PDB entry 8OG4 | X-ray diffraction, 2.10 A resolution | chains A and B

# Chain A (and B)
Protein: Exostosin-like 3
Source organism: Homo sapiens
Notes: EC 2.4.1.223; chain B of this document is another copy of the same molecule, construct and numbering; everything in this record applies to it too
UniProtKB: O43909 (EXTL3_HUMAN); residues 52-919 here = UniProt positions 52-919
Sequence (891 residues; numbered 29 to 919; the number before each row is that of its first residue):
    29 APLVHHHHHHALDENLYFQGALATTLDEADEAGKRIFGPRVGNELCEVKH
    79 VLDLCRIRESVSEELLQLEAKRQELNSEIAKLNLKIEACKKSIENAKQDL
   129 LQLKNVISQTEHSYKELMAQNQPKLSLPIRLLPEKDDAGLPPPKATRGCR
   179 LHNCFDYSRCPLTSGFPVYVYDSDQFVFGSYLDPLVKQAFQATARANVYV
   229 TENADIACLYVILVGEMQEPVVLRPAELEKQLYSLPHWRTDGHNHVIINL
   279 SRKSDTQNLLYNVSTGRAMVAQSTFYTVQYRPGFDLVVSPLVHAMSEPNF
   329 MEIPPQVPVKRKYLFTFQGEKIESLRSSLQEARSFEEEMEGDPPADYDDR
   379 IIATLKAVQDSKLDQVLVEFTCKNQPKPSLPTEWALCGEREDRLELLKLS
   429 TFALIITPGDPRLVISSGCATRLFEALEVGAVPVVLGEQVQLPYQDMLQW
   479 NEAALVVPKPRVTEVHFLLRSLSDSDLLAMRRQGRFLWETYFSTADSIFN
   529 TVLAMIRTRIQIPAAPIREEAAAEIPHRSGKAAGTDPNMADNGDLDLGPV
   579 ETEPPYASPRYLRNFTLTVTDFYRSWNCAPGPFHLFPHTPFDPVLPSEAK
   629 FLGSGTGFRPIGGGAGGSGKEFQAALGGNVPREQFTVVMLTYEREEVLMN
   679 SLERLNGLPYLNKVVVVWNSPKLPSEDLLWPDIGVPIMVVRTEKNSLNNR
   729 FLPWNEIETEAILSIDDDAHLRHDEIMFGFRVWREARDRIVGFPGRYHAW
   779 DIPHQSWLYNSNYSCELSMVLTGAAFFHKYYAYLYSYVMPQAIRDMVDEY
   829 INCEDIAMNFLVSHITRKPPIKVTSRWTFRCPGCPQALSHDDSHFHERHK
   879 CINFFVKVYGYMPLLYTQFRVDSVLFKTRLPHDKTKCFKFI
Not modelled in the structure: 29-153, 164-167, 352-372, 560-578, 857-868 (chain B: 29-153, 164-167, 351-372, 560-578, 858-868)
Differences from the reference sequence: expression tag (29-51)
Modified / non-standard residues: Cys606 (S-hydroxycysteine; CSO)
Swiss-Prot annotation at these positions:
  - active site: Asp833
  - binding site (UDP-N-acetyl-alpha-D-glucosamine): Leu668, Arg672, Asn697, Asn723, Arg728, Asp744, Asp745, Asp746, Glu832, Asp833, Arg876
  - binding site (Mn(2+)): Asp746
  - site: Asn277 (Not glycosylated)
  - modified residue: Ser362 (Phosphoserine)
  - glycosylation (N-linked (GlcNAc...) asparagine): Asn290, Asn592, Asn790
  - natural variant: Arg339 (R339W: In ISDNA), Pro461 (P461L: In ISDNA), Arg513 (R513C: In ISDNA), Ser646 (S646C: Found in a small consanguineous family with intellectual disability; uncertain significance), Asn657 (N657S: In ISDNA), Tyr670 (Y670D: In ISDNA)
Cystine bridges: Cys177-Cys182, Cys188-Cys236, Cys400-Cys415, Cys831-Cys879
Covalent attachments: N-acetylglucosamine (NAG) linked to Asn592; glycan linked to Asn790
Bound ions: Mn2+: Asp746 (together with UDP)
Small-molecule neighbours: UDP (uridine-5'-diphosphate): Leu668, Thr669, Tyr670, Arg672, Asn697, Asn723, Leu725, Arg728, Asp744, Asp745, Asp746, Ile829
What the authors report for this chain:
  - self-association interface (contacts with another copy of this molecule); pairs are residue here / residue on that copy: Cys793-Cys915 (disulfide)
  - conformationally variable residues (order/disorder transition): Gln864 to His868
  - mutagenesis - K905A/R907A: decreased catalytic activity on TetraP-BETA
  - mutagenesis - K905A/R907A/K912A/K914A/K917A: abolished catalytic activity

# Interface between chain A and chain B
Cross-chain cystine bridges: Cys793(A)-Cys915(B), Cys915(A)-Cys793(B)
Residue-residue contacts - 214 pairs, chain A then chain B:
  Ser154(A) with Thr491(B); Glu492(B)
  Leu155(A) with Thr491(B), hydrogen bond (backbone-side chain)
  Pro156(A) with Pro488(B); Arg489(B); Thr491(B); Glu492(B)
  Ile157(A) with Tyr375(B), hydrophobic; Arg378(B); Lys487(B); Pro488(B), hydrogen bond (backbone-backbone); Val490(B), hydrophobic
  Leu159(A) with Tyr375(B)
  His180(A) with Gln467(B)
  Tyr185(A) with Pro486(B); Arg489(B)
  Cys188(A) with Arg489(B), hydrogen bond (backbone-side chain)
  Pro189(A) with Glu492(B)
  Leu190(A) with Arg489(B); Glu492(B), hydrogen bond (backbone-side chain)
  Thr191(A) with Phe495(B)
  Val335(A) with Glu626(B); Ala627(B), hydrophobic; Leu630(B), hydrophobic
  Pro336(A) with Leu630(B)
  Val337(A) with Ser632(B)
  Tyr375(A) with Ile157(B), hydrophobic; Leu159(B)
  Arg378(A) with Ile157(B)
  Glu466(A) with Tyr185(B); Gln539(B), hydrogen bond
  Gln467(A) with His180(B)
  Gln477(A) with Phe600(B)
  Asn479(A) with Val597(B); Thr598(B)
  Glu480(A) with Thr598(B)
  Leu483(A) with Phe593(B), hydrophobic
  Val484(A) with Gln539(B), hydrogen bond (backbone-side chain)
  Val485(A) with Gln539(B)
  Pro486(A) with Tyr185(B); Gln539(B)
  Pro488(A) with Pro156(B); Ile157(B), hydrogen bond (backbone-backbone); Tyr185(B), hydrophobic
  Arg489(A) with Pro156(B); Tyr185(B); Cys188(B), hydrogen bond (side chain-backbone); Leu190(B); Ile538(B), hydrogen bond (side chain-backbone); Gln539(B), hydrogen bond
  Val490(A) with Ile157(B), hydrophobic
  Thr491(A) with Ser154(B); Leu155(B), hydrogen bond (side chain-backbone); Pro156(B)
  Glu492(A) with Ser154(B); Pro156(B); Pro189(B); Leu190(B), hydrogen bond (side chain-backbone)
  Phe495(A) with Thr191(B)
  Leu496(A) with Phe593(B), hydrophobic
  Leu500(A) with Thr594(B)
  Asp502(A) with Leu623(B); Ser632(B), hydrogen bond
  Ser503(A) with Asp620(B), hydrogen bond; Pro621(B), hydrogen bond (side chain-backbone); Leu623(B)
  Asp504(A) with Arg591(B), salt bridge; Thr594(B), hydrogen bond; Pro621(B)
  Leu506(A) with Leu623(B), hydrophobic; Pro624(B)
  Ile538(A) with Arg489(B), hydrogen bond (backbone-side chain)
  Gln539(A) with Glu466(B), hydrogen bond; Val484(B), hydrogen bond (side chain-backbone); Pro486(B); Arg489(B), hydrogen bond
  Arg591(A) with Asp504(B), salt bridge
  Phe593(A) with Leu483(B), hydrophobic; Leu496(B), hydrophobic
  Thr594(A) with Leu500(B); Asp504(B), hydrogen bond
  Val597(A) with Asn479(B)
  Thr598(A) with Asn479(B); Glu480(B)
  Tyr601(A) with Tyr601(B), hydrophobic
  Asp620(A) with Ser503(B), hydrogen bond
  Pro621(A) with Ser503(B); Asp504(B)
  Leu623(A) with Ser503(B); Leu506(B), hydrophobic
  Pro624(A) with Leu506(B); Tyr889(B), hydrophobic; Met890(B)
  Ser625(A) with His776(B), hydrogen bond; Trp785(B); Met890(B); Leu892(B), hydrogen bond (side chain-backbone)
  Glu626(A) with Val335(B); Trp785(B); Tyr889(B); Met890(B), hydrogen bond (side chain-backbone)
  Ala627(A) with Val335(B), hydrophobic
  Lys628(A) with Tyr894(B)
  Phe629(A) with Trp778(B)
  Leu630(A) with Val335(B), hydrophobic; Pro336(B)
  Ser632(A) with Asp502(B), hydrogen bond
  Ile639(A) with Glu794(B); Gln896(B)
  Gly641(A) with Ile780(B)
  Gly642(A) with Ala777(B); Trp778(B), hydrogen bond (backbone-backbone)
  Ala643(A) with Tyr775(B), hydrogen bond (backbone-side chain); Ala777(B)
  Gly644(A) with Tyr775(B)
  Gly645(A) with Tyr775(B); Ser792(B); Cys793(B), hydrogen bond (backbone-backbone)
  Ser646(A) with Cys793(B)
  Phe650(A) with Cys793(B), hydrophobic; Gln896(B)
  Leu654(A) with Gln896(B), hydrogen bond (backbone-side chain)
  Gly655(A) with Gln896(B)
  Gly656(A) with Glu794(B), hydrogen bond (backbone-side chain); Gln896(B)
  Asn657(A) with Leu893(B); Tyr894(B), hydrogen bond (side chain-backbone)
  Phe756(A) with Gln896(B)
  Arg759(A) with Gln896(B), hydrogen bond
  Glu763(A) with Tyr894(B); Thr895(B), hydrogen bond; Gln896(B), hydrogen bond (side chain-backbone); Phe897(B)
  Tyr775(A) with Ala643(B), hydrogen bond (side chain-backbone); Gly645(B)
  His776(A) with Ser625(B), hydrogen bond
  Ala777(A) with Gly642(B); Ala643(B)
  Trp778(A) with Phe629(B); Gly642(B), hydrogen bond (backbone-backbone)
  Ile780(A) with Gly641(B)
  Trp785(A) with Glu626(B)
  Asn788(A) with Ala643(B)
  Asn790(A) with Lys912(B), hydrogen bond
  Tyr791(A) with Arg907(B); Leu908(B), hydrophobic; Pro909(B)
  Ser792(A) with Gly645(B), hydrogen bond (side chain-backbone); Val902(B); Leu903(B)
  Cys793(A) with Gly645(B), hydrogen bond (backbone-backbone); Gly647(B); Phe650(B), hydrophobic; Val902(B); Leu903(B), hydrophobic; Cys915(B), disulfide
  Glu794(A) with Ile639(B); Gly656(B), hydrogen bond (side chain-backbone)
  Leu795(A) with Val902(B), hydrophobic
  Ser853(A) with Thr906(B)
  Trp855(A) with Leu903(B)
  Tyr889(A) with Pro624(B), hydrophobic; Glu626(B)
  Met890(A) with Pro624(B); Ser625(B); Glu626(B), hydrogen bond (backbone-side chain)
  Leu892(A) with Ser625(B), hydrogen bond (backbone-side chain)
  Leu893(A) with Asn657(B)
  Tyr894(A) with Asn657(B), hydrogen bond (backbone-side chain); Glu763(B)
  Thr895(A) with Glu763(B), hydrogen bond
  Gln896(A) with Ile639(B); Phe650(B); Leu654(B), hydrogen bond (side chain-backbone); Gly655(B); Gly656(B); Phe756(B); Arg759(B), hydrogen bond; Glu763(B), hydrogen bond (backbone-side chain); Val902(B)
  Phe897(A) with Phe756(B), hydrophobic; Glu763(B); Val899(B), hydrophobic; Asp900(B); Val902(B)
  Arg898(A) with Val899(B); Asp900(B), hydrogen bond (backbone-backbone); Ser901(B); Val902(B), hydrogen bond (side chain-backbone); Phe904(B), hydrogen bond (side chain-backbone); Thr906(B)
  Val899(A) with Phe897(B), hydrophobic; Arg898(B)
  Asp900(A) with Phe897(B); Arg898(B), hydrogen bond (backbone-backbone); Asp900(B)
  Ser901(A) with Arg898(B)
  Val902(A) with Ser792(B); Cys793(B); Leu795(B), hydrophobic; Gln896(B); Phe897(B); Arg898(B), hydrogen bond (backbone-side chain)
  Leu903(A) with Ser792(B); Cys793(B), hydrophobic; Trp855(B)
  Phe904(A) with Arg898(B), hydrogen bond (backbone-side chain); Phe904(B), hydrophobic
  Thr906(A) with Ser853(B); Arg898(B), hydrogen bond
  Leu908(A) with Tyr791(B), hydrophobic
  Pro909(A) with Tyr791(B)
  Lys912(A) with Asn790(B), hydrogen bond
  Cys915(A) with Cys793(B), disulfide
Interface residues without a listed pair, chain A (124 interface residues in all): Arg158, Pro439, Lys487, Ser499, Met508, Arg537, Ile540, Leu590, Phe600, Val622, Gly631, Gly647, Val760, Gln783, Arg845, Pro847, Lys905, Arg907
Interface residues without a listed pair, chain B (125 interface residues in all): Val337, Pro439, Gln477, Val485, Ser499, Ser501, Met508, Arg537, Ile540, Leu590, Val622, Lys628, Gly631, Gly640, Gly644, Ser646, Val760, Gln783, Asn788, Arg845, Pro847, Lys905

# In short
The interface between chain A and chain B involves 124 residues on one side and 125 on the other; the contacts
include 2 disulfide bonds, 57 hydrogen bonds and 2 salt bridges. Polar contacts include Asp504(A)-Arg591(B),
Leu155(A)-Thr491(B) and Cys188(A)-Arg489(B). From the paper: K905A/R907A of chain A reduce catalytic activity
on TetraP-BETA; conformational variability at Gln864(A).
Both chains are Exostosin-like 3 (Homo sapiens). Entry 8OG4 (Exostosin-like 3 UDP complex) was determined by
X-ray diffraction, deposited together with 8OG1.
